Entry 2P4K (X-ray diffraction, 1.48 A resolution); this record covers chains A and C of the 4 polymer chains in the assembly.

# Chain A (and C)
Protein: Superoxide dismutase
Source organism: Homo sapiens
Notes: EC 1.15.1.1; chain C of this document is another copy of the same molecule, construct and numbering; everything in this record applies to it too
Reference sequence: P04179 (SODM_HUMAN); residues 1-198 here correspond to UniProt positions 25-222 (UniProt number = residue number + 24)
Amino-acid sequence (198 residues; numbered 1 to 198; the number before each row is that of its first residue):
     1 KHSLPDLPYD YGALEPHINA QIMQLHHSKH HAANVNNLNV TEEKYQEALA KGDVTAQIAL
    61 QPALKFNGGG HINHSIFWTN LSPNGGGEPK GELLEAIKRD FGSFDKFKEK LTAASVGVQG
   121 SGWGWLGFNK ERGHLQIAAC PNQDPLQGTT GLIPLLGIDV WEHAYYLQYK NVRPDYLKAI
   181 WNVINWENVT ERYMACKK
Sequence notes: engineered mutation Asn34 (Tyr58 in P04179)
Curated features (UniProtKB/Swiss-Prot):
  - binding site (Mn(2+)): His26, His74, Asp159, His163
  - modified residue (N6-acetyllysine): Lys44, Lys51, Lys90, Lys98, Lys106, Lys178
Ion coordination: Mn2+: His26, His74, Asp159, His163
Reported in the primary citation:
  - mutagenesis - Y34N: decreased catalytic activity
  - Mn2+ coordination through a water molecule: Gln143
  - Mn2+ coordination: Asp159

# How chain A and chain C interact
Residue-residue contacts (11; chain A residue first):
  Asp100(A) with Arg132(C), salt bridge
  Lys110(A) with Glu131(C), salt bridge
  Glu131(A) with Lys110(C)
  Arg132(A) with Asp100(C), salt bridge; His134(C); Leu135(C), hydrogen bond (side chain-backbone); Gln136(C)
  His134(A) with Arg132(C); His134(C)
  Leu135(A) with Arg132(C), hydrogen bond (backbone-side chain)
  Gln136(A) with Arg132(C)
Other interface residues (no listed pair), chain A (8 interface residues in all): Phe101
Other interface residues (no listed pair), chain C (8 interface residues in all): Phe101

# In short
The chain A/chain C interface involves 8 residues from each chain, with 2 hydrogen bonds and 3 salt bridges.
Polar pairs include Asp100(A)-Arg132(C), Lys110(A)-Glu131(C) and Arg132(A)-Leu135(C). UniProt lists 4
Mn2+-binding residues on chain A. The paper reports that Y34N of chain A reduces catalytic activity;
water-mediated Mn2+ coordination by Gln143(A).
Chain A and chain C are both Superoxide dismutase (Homo sapiens); the structure, Contribution to Structure and
Catalysis of Tyrosine 34 in Human Manganese Superoxide Dismutase, was determined by X-ray diffraction,
deposited together with 1ZSP, 1ZTE and 1ZUQ.
